1VAC - chains A and B of the 3 polymer chains in the assembly; structure by X-ray diffraction, 2.50 A resolution.

Chain A:
Protein: MHC class I H-2KB heavy chain
Organism: Mus musculus
Notes: fragment: extracellular domains
UniProtKB: P01901 (HA1B_MOUSE); residues 1-274 here correspond to UniProt positions 22-295 (UniProt number = residue number + 21)
Chain sequence (274 residues; each row starts with the number of its first residue):
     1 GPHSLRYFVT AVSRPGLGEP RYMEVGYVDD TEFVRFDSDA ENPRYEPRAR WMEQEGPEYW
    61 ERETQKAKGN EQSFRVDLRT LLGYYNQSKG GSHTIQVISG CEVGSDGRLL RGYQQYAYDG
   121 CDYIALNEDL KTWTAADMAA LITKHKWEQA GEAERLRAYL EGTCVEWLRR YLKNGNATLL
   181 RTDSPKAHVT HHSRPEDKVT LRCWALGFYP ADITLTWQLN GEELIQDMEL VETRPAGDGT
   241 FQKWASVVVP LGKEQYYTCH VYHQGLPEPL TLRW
Disulfide bonds: C101-C164, C203-C259
Swiss-Prot annotation at these positions:
  - glycosylation (N-linked (GlcNAc...) asparagine): N86, N176

Chain B:
Protein: Beta-2 microglobulin
Organism: Mus musculus
UniProtKB: P01887 (B2MG_MOUSE); residues 1-99 here correspond to UniProt positions 21-119 (UniProt number = residue number + 20)
Chain sequence (99 residues; each row starts with the number of its first residue):
     1 IQKTPQIQVY SRHPPENGKP NILNCYVTQF HPPHIEIQML KNGKKIPKVE MSDMSFSKDW
    61 SFYILAHTEF TPTETDTYAC RVKHDSMAEP KTVYWDRDM
Disulfide bonds: C25-C80

How chain A and chain B interact:
Contacting residue pairs - 60 pairs, chain A then chain B:
  F8(A) - F56(B)  hydrophobic
  V9(A) - F56(B)
  T10(A) - M54(B)
  T10(A) - F56(B)
  T10(A) - F62(B)
  V12(A) - P33(B)  hydrophobic
  V12(A) - H34(B)
  M23(A) - M54(B)  hydrophobic
  Y27(A) - D53(B)
  Y27(A) - M54(B)  hydrogen bond (side chain-backbone)
  E32(A) - S52(B)
  E32(A) - D53(B)  hydrogen bond (side chain-backbone)
  R35(A) - M51(B)  hydrogen bond (side chain-backbone)
  R48(A) - M51(B)
  R48(A) - S52(B)
  S92(A) - H34(B)  hydrogen bond
  T94(A) - P33(B)
  Q96(A) - H31(B)  hydrogen bond
  Q96(A) - F56(B)
  Q96(A) - W60(B)  hydrogen bond (side chain-backbone)
  Q96(A) - F62(B)
  V97(A) - F56(B)
  I98(A) - W60(B)  hydrophobic
  Q115(A) - W60(B)
  Y116(A) - W60(B)
  A117(A) - W60(B)
  D119(A) - I1(B)  hydrogen bond (backbone-backbone)
  D119(A) - H31(B)
  G120(A) - H31(B)
  G120(A) - D59(B)
  G120(A) - W60(B)
  C121(A) - I1(B)  hydrophobic
  D122(A) - W60(B)  hydrogen bond
  T190(A) - M99(B)  hydrogen bond (side chain-backbone)
  H192(A) - D98(B)  hydrogen bond (side chain-backbone)
  H192(A) - M99(B)  hydrogen bond (side chain-backbone)
  R202(A) - M99(B)  hydrogen bond (side chain-backbone)
  W204(A) - M99(B)  hydrogen bond (side chain-backbone)
  G207(A) - R12(B)
  V231(A) - Q8(B)
  E232(A) - Q29(B)  hydrogen bond
  E232(A) - Y63(B)  hydrogen bond
  R234(A) - Q8(B)  hydrogen bond
  R234(A) - Y10(B)
  R234(A) - Y26(B)
  P235(A) - Y10(B)  hydrogen bond (backbone-side chain)
  P235(A) - Y26(B)
  P235(A) - D53(B)
  P235(A) - L65(B)  hydrophobic
  A236(A) - R12(B)
  A236(A) - I22(B)
  A236(A) - N24(B)  hydrogen bond (backbone-side chain)
  G237(A) - N24(B)
  G237(A) - L65(B)
  G237(A) - H67(B)
  D238(A) - R12(B)  salt bridge
  D238(A) - I22(B)
  T240(A) - R12(B)  hydrogen bond
  Q242(A) - Y10(B)
  Q242(A) - S11(B)  hydrogen bond (side chain-backbone)
Also at the interface, not in a pair above, chain A (40 interface residues in all): S13, R14, V25, H188, L206
Also at the interface, not in a pair above, chain B (27 interface residues in all): P14, S55

In short:
40 residues of chain A face 27 of chain B across their interface; the contacts include 20 hydrogen bonds and 1
salt bridge. Polar pairs include D238(A)-R12(B), Y27(A)-M54(B) and E32(A)-D53(B).
Chain A is MHC class I H-2KB heavy chain and chain B is Beta-2 microglobulin, both from Mus musculus; the
structure, MHC class I H-2KB heavy chain complexed with beta-2 microglobulin and chicken ovalbumin, was
determined by X-ray diffraction together with 1VAD from the same study.
